PDB entry 3LTQ | X-ray diffraction, 2.10 A resolution | chain A

Chain A:
Protein: Interleukin-1 beta
Organism: Homo sapiens
Notes: fragment: sequence database residues 117-269
UniProtKB: P01584 (IL1B_HUMAN); residues 1-153 here correspond to UniProt positions 117-269 (UniProt number = residue number + 116)
Sequence (171 residues; numbered 0 to 153 plus 17 insertion-coded residues; the number before each row is that of its first residue; a row labelled like 53A-53Q holds insertion residues (53A, then the next letters in order); numbering starts at 0):
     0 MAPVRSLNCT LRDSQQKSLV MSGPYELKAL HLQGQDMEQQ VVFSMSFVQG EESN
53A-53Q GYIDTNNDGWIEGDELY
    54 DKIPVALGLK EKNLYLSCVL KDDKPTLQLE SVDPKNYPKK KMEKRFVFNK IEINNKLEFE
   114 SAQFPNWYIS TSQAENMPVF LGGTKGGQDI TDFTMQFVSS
Unresolved in the structure: 0-1, 153
Sequence notes: initiating methionine (0)
Metal / ion sites: terbium(III) ion: Asp53D, Asn53F, Asp53H, Trp53J, Glu53L, Glu53O
Swiss-Prot annotation at these positions:
  - motif: Phe112 to Ser125 (Involved in interaction with TMED10 C-terminus)
  - site: Arg4 (Involved in receptor binding), Lys55 (Important for interaction with integrin), Lys63 (Important for interaction with integrin), Lys65 (Important for interaction with integrin), Lys74 (Important for interaction with integrin), Lys88 (Important for interaction with integrin)
From the paper describing this entry:
  - conformationally variable residues (loop rearrangement): Gln32 to Gln34, Gly49 to Asn53, Glu105 to Lys109

Overview:
Asp53D, Glu53L, Trp53J, Glu53O, Asp53H and Asn53F coordinate a terbium(III) ion ion. From the paper:
conformational variability at Gln32, Gly49 and Glu105.
Chain A is Interleukin-1 beta (Homo sapiens); the structure, Structure of Interleukin 1B solved by SAD using
an inserted Lanthanide Binding Tag, was determined by X-ray diffraction, deposited together with 3POK.
